Entry 2PFT (X-ray diffraction, 2.25 A resolution); this record covers chain A.

[Chain A]
Molecule: Exocytosis Protein
Source organism: Mus musculus
UniProt: Q3TIP4 (Q3TIP4_MOUSE); residue numbers follow UniProt; this construct covers 85-653
Chain sequence (571 residues; each row starts with the number of its first residue):
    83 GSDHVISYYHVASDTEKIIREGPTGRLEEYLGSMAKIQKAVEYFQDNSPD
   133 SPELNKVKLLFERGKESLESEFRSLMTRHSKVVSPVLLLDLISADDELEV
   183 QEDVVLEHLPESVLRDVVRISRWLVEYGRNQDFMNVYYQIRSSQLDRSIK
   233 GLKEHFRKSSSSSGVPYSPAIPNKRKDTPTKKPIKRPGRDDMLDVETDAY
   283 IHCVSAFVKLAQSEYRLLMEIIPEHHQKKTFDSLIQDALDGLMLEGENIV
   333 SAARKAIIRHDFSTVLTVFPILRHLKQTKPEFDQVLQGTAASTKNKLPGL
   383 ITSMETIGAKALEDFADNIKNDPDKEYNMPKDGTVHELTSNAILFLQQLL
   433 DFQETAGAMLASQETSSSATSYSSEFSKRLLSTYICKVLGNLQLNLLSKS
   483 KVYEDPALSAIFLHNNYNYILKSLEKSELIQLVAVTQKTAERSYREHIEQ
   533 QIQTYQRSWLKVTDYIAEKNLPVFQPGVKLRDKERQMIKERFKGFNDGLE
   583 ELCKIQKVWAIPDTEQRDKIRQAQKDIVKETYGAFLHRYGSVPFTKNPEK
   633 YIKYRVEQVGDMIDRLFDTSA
Not modelled in the structure: 83-84, 180-187, 242-274, 447-454, 653
Sequence notes: cloning artifact (83-84)
From the paper describing this entry:
  - contacts within the chain: I339-N400, H342-N400, F344-F397 (hydrophobic contact), F344-F427 (hydrophobic contact), F351-F434 (hydrophobic contact), R355-D433, R355-E436, E387-Q445, D414-A592 (backbone contact), D414-T416 (hydrogen bond), T421-N498 (hydrogen bond), H496-Q598, N500-D595, Y537-Q588, S540-Q588, D595-E597 (hydrogen bond)
  - conformationally variable residues (domain motion): N498

[Summary]
The paper reports conformational variability at N498; contacts within the chain involving I339, N400 and H342
among others.
Chain A is Exocytosis Protein (Mus musculus); the structure, The Crystal Structure of Mouse Exo70 Reveals
Unique Features of the Mammalian Exocyst, was determined by X-ray diffraction together with 2PFV from the same
study.
